Entry 2GAC (X-ray diffraction, 2.10 A resolution); this record covers chains A and D of the 4 polymer chains in the assembly.

# Chain A
Protein: Glycosylasparaginase
Source organism: Elizabethkingia meningoseptica
Notes: EC 3.5.1.26; engineered mutation(s): T152C
UniProtKB: Q47898 (ASPG_FLAME); residues 1-151 here correspond to UniProt positions 46-196 (UniProt number = residue number + 45)
Amino-acid sequence (151 residues; row label = number of the first residue in the row):
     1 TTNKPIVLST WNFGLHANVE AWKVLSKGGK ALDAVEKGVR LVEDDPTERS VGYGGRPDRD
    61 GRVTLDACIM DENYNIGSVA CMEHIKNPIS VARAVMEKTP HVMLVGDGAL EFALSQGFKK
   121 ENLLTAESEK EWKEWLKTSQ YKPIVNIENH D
Not modelled in the structure: 1-2, 139-151

# Chain D
Protein: Glycosylasparaginase
Source organism: Elizabethkingia meningoseptica
Notes: EC 3.5.1.26; engineered mutation(s): T152C
UniProtKB: Q47898 (ASPG_FLAME); residues 153-295 here correspond to UniProt positions 198-340 (UniProt number = residue number + 45)
Amino-acid sequence (144 residues; each row starts with the number of its first residue):
   152 CIGMIALDAQ GNLSGACTTS GMAYKMHGRV GDSPIIGAGL FVDNEIGAAT ATGHGEEVIR
   212 TVGTHLVVEL MNQGRTPQQA CKEAVERIVK IVNRRGKNLK DIQVGFIALN KKGEYGAYCI
   272 QDGFNFAVHD QKGNRLETPG FALK
Not modelled in the structure: 291-295
Curated features (UniProtKB/Swiss-Prot):
  - binding site (substrate): Arg-180 to Asp-183, Thr-203 to Gly-206

# Interface between chain A and chain D
Contacting residue pairs (32):
  Asn-73(A) / Arg-245(D)  hydrogen bond (side chain-backbone)
  Asn-73(A) / Arg-246(D)
  Tyr-74(A) / Arg-211(D)  hydrogen bond (backbone-side chain)
  Tyr-74(A) / Ile-242(D)
  Tyr-74(A) / Arg-245(D)
  Tyr-74(A) / Arg-246(D)
  Asn-75(A) / Arg-211(D)
  Asn-75(A) / Arg-246(D)  hydrogen bond
  Ile-76(A) / Ile-210(D)  hydrophobic
  Ile-76(A) / Arg-211(D)
  Thr-99(A) / Met-177(D)
  Pro-100(A) / Glu-207(D)
  His-101(A) / Met-173(D)
  His-101(A) / Lys-176(D)
  His-101(A) / Met-177(D)  hydrogen bond (side chain-backbone)
  His-101(A) / Arg-180(D)
  His-101(A) / Glu-207(D)  salt bridge
  Val-102(A) / Glu-207(D)
  Val-102(A) / Ile-210(D)  hydrophobic
  Val-102(A) / Arg-211(D)
  Met-103(A) / Gly-179(D)
  Met-103(A) / Arg-180(D)
  Met-103(A) / Val-181(D)  hydrogen bond (backbone-backbone)
  Met-103(A) / Ile-186(D)  hydrophobic
  Leu-104(A) / Met-177(D)  hydrophobic
  Leu-104(A) / Gly-179(D)
  Leu-104(A) / Arg-180(D)
  Val-105(A) / Gly-179(D)  hydrogen bond (backbone-backbone)
  Val-105(A) / Val-181(D)  hydrophobic
  Asp-107(A) / His-178(D)
  Gly-108(A) / His-178(D)
  Glu-111(A) / His-178(D)  salt bridge
Other interface residues (no listed pair), chain A (15 interface residues in all): Met-70
Other interface residues (no listed pair), chain D (15 interface residues in all): Thr-212

# Summary
Chain A and chain D each contribute 15 residues to their interface; the contacts include 6 hydrogen bonds and
2 salt bridges. Among the polar pairs are His-101(A)/Glu-207(D), Glu-111(A)/His-178(D) and
Asn-73(A)/Arg-245(D). From UniProt: 8 substrate-binding residues on chain D.
Here chain A is Glycosylasparaginase and chain D is Glycosylasparaginase, both from Elizabethkingia
meningoseptica. Entry 2GAC (T152C mutant glycosylasparaginase from flavobacterium meningosepticum) was
determined by X-ray diffraction, deposited together with 2GAW.
